Entry 7U7A (X-ray diffraction, 1.58 A resolution); this record covers chains A and P of the 3 polymer chains in the assembly.

== Chain A ==
Protein: DNA polymerase eta
From: Homo sapiens
Notes: EC 2.7.7.7
UniProtKB: Q9Y253 (POLH_HUMAN); residues 1-432 here = UniProt positions 1-432
Chain sequence (435 residues; row label = number of the first residue in the row; numbers below 1 keep their minus sign (Gly-2 is residue -2)):
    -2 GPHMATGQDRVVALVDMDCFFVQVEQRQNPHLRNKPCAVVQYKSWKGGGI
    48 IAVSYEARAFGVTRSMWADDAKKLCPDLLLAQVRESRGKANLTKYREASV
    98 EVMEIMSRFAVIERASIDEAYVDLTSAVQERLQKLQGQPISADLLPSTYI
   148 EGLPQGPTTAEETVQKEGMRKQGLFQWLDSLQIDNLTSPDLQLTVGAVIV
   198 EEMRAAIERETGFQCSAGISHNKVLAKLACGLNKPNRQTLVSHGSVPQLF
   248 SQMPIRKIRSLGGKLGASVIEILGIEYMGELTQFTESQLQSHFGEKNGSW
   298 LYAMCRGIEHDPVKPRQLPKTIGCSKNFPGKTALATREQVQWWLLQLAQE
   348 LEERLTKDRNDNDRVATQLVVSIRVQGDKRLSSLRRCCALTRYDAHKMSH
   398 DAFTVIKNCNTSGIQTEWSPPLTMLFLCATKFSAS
Not modelled in the structure: 155-159
Differences from the reference sequence: expression tag (-2 to 0)
Bound ions: Mg2+ site 1: Asp13, Asp115, Glu116 (together with 2'-deoxyguanosine-5'-triphosphate) (shared with DT8(P), DG9(P) of chain P); Mg2+ site 2: Asp13, Met14, Asp115 (together with diphosphate) (shared with DG9(P) of chain P)
Ligand contacts: 2'-deoxyguanosine-5'-triphosphate / diphosphate: Asp13, Met14, Asp15, Cys16, Phe17, Phe18, Gln38, Ile48, Ala49, Tyr52, Arg55, Arg61, Leu89, Ile114, Asp115, Glu116, Lys231
Curated features (UniProtKB/Swiss-Prot):
  - binding site (Mg(2+)): Asp13, Met14, Asp115, Glu116
  - binding site (Mn(2+)): Asp13, Met14, Asp115, Glu116
  - binding site (a 2'-deoxyribonucleoside 5'-triphosphate): Arg61
  - natural variant: Val37 (deletion: In XPV), Leu75 (deletion: In XPV), Arg93 (R93P: In XPV), Arg111 (R111H: In XPV), Thr122 (T122P: In XPV), Gly153 (G153D: In a breast cancer sample), Thr191 (T191P: In XPV), Gly263 (G263V: In XPV), Val266 (V266D: In XPV), Gly295 (G295R: In XPV), Arg361 (R361S: In XPV)
  - mutagenesis: Tyr52 (Y52A/F: Reduces DNA polymerase activity; Y52E: Reduces DNA polymerase activity. Increases fidelity of replication and reduces translesion bypass), Arg61 (R61A: Reduces enzymatic activity by two-thirds), Ser62 (S62G: Increased DNA polymerase activity and translesion bypass compared to wild-type), Ala68 (A68S/V: Severe reduction in thymine dimer translesion bypass), Asn324 to Pro326 (Reduces binding to chromatin and to monoubiquitinated PCNA. Abolishes binding to monoubiquitinated PCNA; when associated with 705-E--H-713 Del)

== Chain P ==
Molecule: 9-nt DNA strand
Sequence (9 nucleotides; each row starts with the number of its first residue):
     1 AGCGTCATG
Bound ions: Mg2+ site 1: DT8, DG9 (together with 2'-deoxyguanosine-5'-triphosphate) (shared with Asp13(A), Asp115(A), Glu116(A) of chain A); Mg2+ site 2: DG9 (together with diphosphate) (shared with Asp13(A), Met14(A), Asp115(A) of chain A)

== How chain A and chain P interact ==
Contacting residue pairs - 35 pairs, chain A then chain P:
  Asp13(A) with DG9(P), phosphate contact
  Phe17(A) with DG9(P), hydrogen bond to the phosphate
  Phe18(A) with DG9(P), hydrogen bond to the phosphate
  Gln38(A) with DG9(P), hydrogen bond to the base
  Ile48(A) with DG9(P), sugar contact
  Ala49(A) with DG9(P), phosphate contact
  Arg61(A) with DT8(P), hydrogen bond to the base; DG9(P), hydrogen bond to the base
  Ser113(A) with DT8(P), hydrogen bond to the sugar
  Ile114(A) with DG9(P), sugar contact
  Asp115(A) with DT8(P), phosphate contact; DG9(P), phosphate contact
  Glu116(A) with DT8(P), phosphate contact
  Lys224(A) with DA7(P), phosphate contact; DT8(P), salt bridge to the phosphate
  Ile255(A) with DA7(P), phosphate contact
  Arg256(A) with DA7(P), phosphate contact
  Ser257(A) with DC6(P), phosphate contact; DA7(P), hydrogen bond to the phosphate
  Leu258(A) with DA7(P), hydrogen bond to the phosphate
  Gly259(A) with DA7(P), hydrogen bond to the phosphate
  Gly260(A) with DC6(P), phosphate contact; DA7(P), phosphate contact
  Lys261(A) with DT5(P), salt bridge to the phosphate; DC6(P), hydrogen bond to the phosphate
  Leu262(A) with DC6(P), hydrogen bond to the phosphate
  Arg377(A) with DC3(P), phosphate contact; DG4(P), salt bridge to the phosphate
  Leu381(A) with DC3(P), phosphate contact
  Arg382(A) with DG2(P), sugar contact; DC3(P), hydrogen bond to the phosphate; DG4(P), hydrogen bond to the base
  Arg383(A) with DG2(P), phosphate contact
  Cys384(A) with DA1(P), sugar contact; DG2(P), hydrogen bond to the phosphate
Also at the interface, not in a pair above, chain A (31 interface residues in all): Cys16, Leu89, Gln365, Leu378, Ser379, Ser380

== In short ==
Chain A and chain P form an interface of 31 and 9 residues respectively; the contacts include 14 hydrogen
bonds and 3 salt bridges. Polar pairs include Gln38(A)-DG9(P), Arg61(A)-DT8(P) and Arg61(A)-DG9(P). Chain A
binds 2'-deoxyguanosine-5'-triphosphate / diphosphate.
Here chain A is DNA polymerase eta (Homo sapiens) and chain P is a 9-nt DNA strand. Entry 7U7A (Human DNA
polymerase eta-DNA ternary mismatch complex:reaction with 1.0 mM Mg2+ for 200s) was determined by X-ray
diffraction, deposited together with 7U72, 7U73, 7U74, 7U75, 7U76, 7U77 and 26 further entries.
